Entry 7TFH (electron microscopy, 3.09 A resolution); this record covers chains A and J of the 12 polymer chains in the assembly.

Chain A:
Name: Replication factor C subunit 1
Organism: Saccharomyces cerevisiae
UniProt: P38630 (RFC1_YEAST); residue numbers follow UniProt; this construct covers 1-861
Sequence (861 residues; row label = number of the first residue in the row):
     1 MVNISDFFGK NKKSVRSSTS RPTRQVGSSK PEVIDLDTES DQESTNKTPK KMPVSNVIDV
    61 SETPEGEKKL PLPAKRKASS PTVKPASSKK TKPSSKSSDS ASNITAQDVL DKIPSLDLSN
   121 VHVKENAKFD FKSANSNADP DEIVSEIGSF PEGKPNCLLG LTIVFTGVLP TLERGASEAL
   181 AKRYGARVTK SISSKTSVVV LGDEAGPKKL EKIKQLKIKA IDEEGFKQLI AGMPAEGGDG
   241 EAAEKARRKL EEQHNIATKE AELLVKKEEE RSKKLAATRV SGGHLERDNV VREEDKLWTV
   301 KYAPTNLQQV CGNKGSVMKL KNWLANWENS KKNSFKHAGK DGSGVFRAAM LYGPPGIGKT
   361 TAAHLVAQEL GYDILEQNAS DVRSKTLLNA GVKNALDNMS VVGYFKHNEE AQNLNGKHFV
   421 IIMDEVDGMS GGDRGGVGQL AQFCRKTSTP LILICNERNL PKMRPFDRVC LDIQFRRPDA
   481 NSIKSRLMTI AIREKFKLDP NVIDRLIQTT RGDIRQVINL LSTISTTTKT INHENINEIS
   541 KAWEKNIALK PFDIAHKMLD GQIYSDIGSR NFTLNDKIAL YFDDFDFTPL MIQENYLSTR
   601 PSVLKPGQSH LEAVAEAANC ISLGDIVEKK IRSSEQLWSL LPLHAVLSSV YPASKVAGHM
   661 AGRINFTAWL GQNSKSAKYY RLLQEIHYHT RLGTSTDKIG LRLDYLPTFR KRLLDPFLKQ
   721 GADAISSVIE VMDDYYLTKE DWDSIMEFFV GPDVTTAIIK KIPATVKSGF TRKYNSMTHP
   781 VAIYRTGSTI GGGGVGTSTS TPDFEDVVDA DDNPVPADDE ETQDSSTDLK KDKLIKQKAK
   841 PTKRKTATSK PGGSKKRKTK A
Unresolved in the structure: 1-104, 119-149, 282-291, 408-411, 778-861
Ion coordination: Mg2+: Thr360 (together with ATP-gamma-S)
Residues lining bound ligands: ATP-gamma-S (AGS; phosphothiophosphoric acid-adenylate ester): Thr299, Tyr302, Ala303, Pro304, Gln309, Val310, Cys311, Pro355, Gly356, Ile357, Gly358, Lys359, Thr360, Thr361, Asn456, Arg486, Ile514, Arg515
Swiss-Prot annotation at these positions:
  - motif (Nuclear localization signal): Lys830 to Leu834, Lys855 to Lys860
  - binding site (ATP): Thr299, Cys311, Gly353 to Thr361, Asn456
  - modified residue: Thr38 (Phosphothreonine), Ser40 (Phosphoserine), Thr63 (Phosphothreonine)
  - mutagenesis: Asp427 (D427H: In cs mutant CDC44-2; causes cell cycle arrest), Gly436 (G436R: In cs mutant CDC44-3/4; causes cell cycle arrest), Gly512 (G512A: In cs mutant CDC44-9; no effect), Asp513 (D513N: In cs mutants CDC44-1/5/8 and CDC44-9; causes cell cycle arrest)
From the paper describing this entry:
  - binding site for Template strand: Ser384, Arg434, Arg632, Gln636
  - binding site for Primer strand (chain J): Phe582, Trp638
  - binding site for Primer strand: Lys314, His556, His659, Arg663
  - binding site for Template strand: Lys190, Lys195, Asn459, Arg476, Arg477, Arg663

Chain J:
Molecule: Primer strand
Sequence (20 nucleotides; each row starts with the number of its first residue):
     1 GCAGACACTA CGAGTACATA

How chain A and chain J interact:
Pairs across the interface (9):
  Arg434(A) with DA13(J), hydrogen bond to the base; DG14(J), base contact
  Phe582(A) with DT19(J), phosphate contact; DA20(J), phosphate contact
  Phe585(A) with DA18(J), phosphate contact
  Gln636(A) with DA18(J), base contact
  Trp638(A) with DA18(J), stacking on the base; DT19(J), base contact
  Ser639(A) with DT19(J), hydrogen bond to the base
Other interface residues (no listed pair), chain A (10 interface residues in all): Gly432, Arg632, Leu641, Pro642
Other interface residues (no listed pair), chain J (7 interface residues in all): DG12, DT15

Summary:
10 residues of chain A face 7 of chain J across their interface; the contacts include 2 hydrogen bonds and 1
aromatic stacking contact. Polar contacts include Arg434(A)-DA13(J) and Ser639(A)-DT19(J). The paper reports a
binding site for Template strand at Ser384(A), Arg434(A) and Arg632(A) among others; a binding site for Primer
strand at Lys314(A), His556(A) and His659(A) among others.
Chain A is Replication factor C subunit 1 (Saccharomyces cerevisiae) and chain J is Primer strand; the
structure, Atomic model of the S. cerevisiae clamp-clamp loader complex PCNA-RFC bound to two DNA molecules,
one ..., was determined by electron microscopy (same publication as 7TFI, 7TFJ, 7TFK and 7TFL).
